6C1V - chains B and D of the 4 polymer chains in the assembly; structure by X-ray diffraction, 2.30 A resolution.

Chain B:
Name: Methyl-CpG-binding domain protein 2
From: Homo sapiens
UniProtKB: Q9UBB5 (MBD2_HUMAN); residue numbers follow UniProt; this construct covers 143-220
Chain sequence (79 residues; row label = number of the first residue in the row):
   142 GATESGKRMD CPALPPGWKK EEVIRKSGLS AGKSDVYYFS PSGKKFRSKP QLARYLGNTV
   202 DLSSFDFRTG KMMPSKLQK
Unresolved in the structure: 142-146, 215-220
Construct notes: expression tag (142)
UniProt features mapped onto this chain:
  - modified residue: Ser181 (Phosphoserine)
From the paper describing this entry:
  - mutagenesis - R166A, R188A (about 4-fold): decreased binding to mCA

Chain D:
Molecule: 12-nt DNA strand
Sequence (12 nucleotides; row label = number of the first residue in the row):
     1 GCCTACACTC CG

Interface between chain B and chain D:
Residue-residue contacts (9):
  Arg166(B) with DC10(D), base contact
  Lys174(B) with DC8(D), salt bridge to the phosphate
  Arg188(B) with DC11(D), base contact; DG12(D), hydrogen bond to the base
  Ser189(B) with DC10(D), phosphate contact; DC11(D), hydrogen bond to the phosphate
  Lys190(B) with DC10(D), hydrogen bond to the phosphate
  Pro191(B) with DC10(D), phosphate contact
  Arg209(B) with DT9(D), salt bridge to the phosphate
Other interface residues (no listed pair), chain B (9 interface residues in all): Asp176, Phe208

In short:
9 residues of chain B and 5 residues of chain D are in contact; the contacts include 3 hydrogen bonds and 2
salt bridges. Polar contacts include Arg188(B)-DG12(D), Ser189(B)-DC11(D) and Lys190(B)-DC10(D). From the
paper: R166A and R188A of chain B reduce binding to mCA.
Here chain B is Methyl-CpG-binding domain protein 2 (Homo sapiens) and chain D is a 12-nt DNA strand. Entry
6C1V (MBD2 in complex with double-stranded DNA) was determined by X-ray diffraction together with 6CNP, 6CNQ,
6C1A, 6C1T and 6C1U from the same study.
